2VBV - chain A; structure by X-ray diffraction, 2.40 A resolution.

== Chain A ==
Protein: Riboflavin kinase
Organism: Methanococcus jannaschii
Notes: EC 2.7.1.161
Reference sequence: Q60365 (Y056_METJA); residue numbers follow UniProt; this construct covers 1-136
Sequence (136 residues; numbered 1 to 136; the number before each row is that of its first residue):
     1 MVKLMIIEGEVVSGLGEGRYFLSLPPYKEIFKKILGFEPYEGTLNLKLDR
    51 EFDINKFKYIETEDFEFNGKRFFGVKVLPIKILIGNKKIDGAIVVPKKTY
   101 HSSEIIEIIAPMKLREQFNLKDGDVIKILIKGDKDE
Disordered / not traced: 135-136
Bound ions: Mg2+: Thr43, Asn45 (together with CDP, FMN)
Residues lining bound ligands:
  - CDP (cytidine-5'-diphosphate): Val12, Ser13, Gly14, Leu15, Gly16, Glu17, Gly18, Arg19, Tyr40, Gly42, Thr43, Leu44, Asn45, Ile108, Ala110, Met112, Lys113, Leu114, Arg115
  - FMN (flavin mononucleotide): Leu15, Gly16, Glu17, Gly18, Phe21, Leu22, Tyr27, Phe31, Thr43, Asn45, Phe72, Phe73, Val75, Val94, Pro96, Lys98, Thr99, Tyr100, His101, Glu107
What the authors report for this chain:
  - binding site for flavin mononucleotide: Phe21, Tyr27, Phe73, Lys98 to Ser103, Glu107
  - conformationally variable residues (loop rearrangement): Lys98 to Ser103
  - catalytic residues: Glu107 (proposed by the authors, not directly observed)

== Overview ==
Chain A binds CDP and flavin mononucleotide. The Mg2+ site is built by Thr43 and Asn45. The paper reports the
catalytic residue Glu107; a binding site for flavin mononucleotide at Phe21, Tyr27 and Phe73 among others.
Chain A is Riboflavin kinase (Methanococcus jannaschii); the structure, Riboflavin kinase Mj0056 from
Methanocaldococcus jannaschii in complex with CDP and FMN, was determined by X-ray diffraction (same
publication as 2VBS, 2VBT and 2VBU).
